Entry 7M2T (X-ray diffraction, 2.71 A resolution); this record covers chains G and k of the 109 polymer chains in the assembly.

[Chain G]
Molecule: Coat protein
Organism: Satellite tobacco mosaic virus
UniProt: P17574 (COAT_STMV); residues 1-159 here = UniProt positions 1-159
Amino-acid sequence (159 residues; row label = number of the first residue in the row):
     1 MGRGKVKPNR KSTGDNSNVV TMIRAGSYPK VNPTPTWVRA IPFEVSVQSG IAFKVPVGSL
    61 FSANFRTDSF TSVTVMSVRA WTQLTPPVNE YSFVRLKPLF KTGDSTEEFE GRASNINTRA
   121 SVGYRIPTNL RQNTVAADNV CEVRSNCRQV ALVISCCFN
Unresolved in the structure: 1-15

[Chain k]
Molecule: 27-nt RNA strand
Organism: Satellite tobacco mosaic virus
Sequence (27 nucleotides; numbered 181 to 207; the number before each row is that of its first residue):
   181 UUUUUUUUUU UUUUUUUUUU UUUUUUU
Unresolved in the structure: 191-207

[Chain G / chain k interface]
Pairs across the interface - 4 pairs, chain G then chain k:
  Val-38(G) / U186(k)  hydrogen bond to the sugar
  Val-38(G) / U187(k)  sugar contact
  Ala-40(G) / U187(k)  sugar contact
  Arg-79(G) / U189(k)  salt bridge to the phosphate
Interface residues without a listed pair, chain G (4 interface residues in all): Arg-39
Interface residues without a listed pair, chain k (4 interface residues in all): U188

[Overview]
Chain G and chain k each contribute 4 residues to their interface, with 1 hydrogen bond and 1 salt bridge.
Polar contacts include Val-38(G)/U186(k) and Arg-79(G)/U189(k).
Here chain G is Coat protein and chain k is a 27-nt RNA strand, both from Satellite tobacco mosaic virus.
Entry 7M2T (Crystallographic Structure of the Monoclinic Form of Satellite Tobacco Mosaic Virus) was
determined by X-ray diffraction together with 5BKL, 5BKN, 7M2V, 7M3T, 7M50 and 7M57 from the same study.
